PDB entry 7E5U | X-ray diffraction, 1.62 A resolution | chain A

Chain A:
Name: Diels-Alderase
Source organism: Pyrenochaetopsis sp
Reference sequence: A0A2Z5XAU0 (A0A2Z5XAU0_9PLEO); residue numbers follow UniProt; this construct covers 1-386
Amino-acid sequence (389 residues; each row starts with the number of its first residue; numbers below 1 keep their minus sign (Gly-2 is residue -2)):
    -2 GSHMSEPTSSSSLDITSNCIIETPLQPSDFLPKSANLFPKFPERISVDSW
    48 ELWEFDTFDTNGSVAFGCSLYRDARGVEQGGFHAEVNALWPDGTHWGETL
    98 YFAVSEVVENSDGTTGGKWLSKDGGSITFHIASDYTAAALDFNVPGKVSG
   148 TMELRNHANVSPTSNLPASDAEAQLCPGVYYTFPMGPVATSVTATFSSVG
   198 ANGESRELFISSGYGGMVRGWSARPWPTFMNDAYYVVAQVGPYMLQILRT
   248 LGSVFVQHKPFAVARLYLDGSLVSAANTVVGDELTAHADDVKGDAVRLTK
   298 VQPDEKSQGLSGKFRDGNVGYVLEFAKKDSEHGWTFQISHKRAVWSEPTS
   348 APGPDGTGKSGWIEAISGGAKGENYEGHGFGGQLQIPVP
Not modelled in the structure: -2 to 2, 279-289
Construct notes: expression tag (-2 to 0)
Curated features (UniProtKB/Swiss-Prot):
  - binding site (substrate): Glu51, Asn84, Lys356
  - mutagenesis: Leu49 (L49A: Significantly decreases enzyme activity), Glu51 (E51A: Significantly decreases enzyme activity), Asp53 (D53A: Significantly decreases enzyme activity), Ser66 (S66A: Significantly decreases enzyme activity), Tyr68 (Y68A: Significantly decreases enzyme activity), Glu82 (E82A: Significantly decreases enzyme activity), Asn84 (N84A: Significantly decreases enzyme activity), Tyr178 (Y178A: Significantly decreases enzyme activity), Trp223 (W223A: Significantly decreases enzyme activity), Leu245 (L245A: Significantly decreases enzyme activity), Thr247 (T247A: Significantly decreases enzyme activity), Trp342 (W342A: Significantly decreases enzyme activity), 2 further mutagenesis entries in UniProt
From the paper describing this entry:
  - binding site for sulfate ion: Lys356 (from molecular simulation)
  - mutagenesis - Y68A, E82A, Y178A, W223A, A230F, L245V, T247A, T247F, W342A, K356A: decreased catalytic activity
  - catalytic residues: Glu51, Glu82, Asn84, Lys356 (from molecular simulation)

In short:
From UniProt: 3 substrate-binding residues and 14 mutagenesis sites. From the paper: catalytic residues Glu51,
Glu82 and Asn84 among others; Y68A, E82A and Y178A, among others, reduce catalytic activity; 10 substitutions
were tested in all.
Chain A is Diels-Alderase (Pyrenochaetopsis sp); the structure, Crystal structure of Phm7, was determined by
X-ray diffraction together with 7E5T and 7E5V from the same study.
